PDB entry 9GVJ | electron microscopy, 2.91 A resolution | chains C and D of the 4 polymer chains in the assembly

Chain C (and D):
Molecule: Mucin-5AC
Organism: Homo sapiens
Notes: chain D of this document is another copy of the same molecule, construct and numbering; everything in this record applies to it too
UniProtKB: P98088 (MUC5A_HUMAN); residue numbers follow UniProt; this construct covers 28-1483
Amino-acid sequence (1456 residues; each row starts with the number of its first residue):
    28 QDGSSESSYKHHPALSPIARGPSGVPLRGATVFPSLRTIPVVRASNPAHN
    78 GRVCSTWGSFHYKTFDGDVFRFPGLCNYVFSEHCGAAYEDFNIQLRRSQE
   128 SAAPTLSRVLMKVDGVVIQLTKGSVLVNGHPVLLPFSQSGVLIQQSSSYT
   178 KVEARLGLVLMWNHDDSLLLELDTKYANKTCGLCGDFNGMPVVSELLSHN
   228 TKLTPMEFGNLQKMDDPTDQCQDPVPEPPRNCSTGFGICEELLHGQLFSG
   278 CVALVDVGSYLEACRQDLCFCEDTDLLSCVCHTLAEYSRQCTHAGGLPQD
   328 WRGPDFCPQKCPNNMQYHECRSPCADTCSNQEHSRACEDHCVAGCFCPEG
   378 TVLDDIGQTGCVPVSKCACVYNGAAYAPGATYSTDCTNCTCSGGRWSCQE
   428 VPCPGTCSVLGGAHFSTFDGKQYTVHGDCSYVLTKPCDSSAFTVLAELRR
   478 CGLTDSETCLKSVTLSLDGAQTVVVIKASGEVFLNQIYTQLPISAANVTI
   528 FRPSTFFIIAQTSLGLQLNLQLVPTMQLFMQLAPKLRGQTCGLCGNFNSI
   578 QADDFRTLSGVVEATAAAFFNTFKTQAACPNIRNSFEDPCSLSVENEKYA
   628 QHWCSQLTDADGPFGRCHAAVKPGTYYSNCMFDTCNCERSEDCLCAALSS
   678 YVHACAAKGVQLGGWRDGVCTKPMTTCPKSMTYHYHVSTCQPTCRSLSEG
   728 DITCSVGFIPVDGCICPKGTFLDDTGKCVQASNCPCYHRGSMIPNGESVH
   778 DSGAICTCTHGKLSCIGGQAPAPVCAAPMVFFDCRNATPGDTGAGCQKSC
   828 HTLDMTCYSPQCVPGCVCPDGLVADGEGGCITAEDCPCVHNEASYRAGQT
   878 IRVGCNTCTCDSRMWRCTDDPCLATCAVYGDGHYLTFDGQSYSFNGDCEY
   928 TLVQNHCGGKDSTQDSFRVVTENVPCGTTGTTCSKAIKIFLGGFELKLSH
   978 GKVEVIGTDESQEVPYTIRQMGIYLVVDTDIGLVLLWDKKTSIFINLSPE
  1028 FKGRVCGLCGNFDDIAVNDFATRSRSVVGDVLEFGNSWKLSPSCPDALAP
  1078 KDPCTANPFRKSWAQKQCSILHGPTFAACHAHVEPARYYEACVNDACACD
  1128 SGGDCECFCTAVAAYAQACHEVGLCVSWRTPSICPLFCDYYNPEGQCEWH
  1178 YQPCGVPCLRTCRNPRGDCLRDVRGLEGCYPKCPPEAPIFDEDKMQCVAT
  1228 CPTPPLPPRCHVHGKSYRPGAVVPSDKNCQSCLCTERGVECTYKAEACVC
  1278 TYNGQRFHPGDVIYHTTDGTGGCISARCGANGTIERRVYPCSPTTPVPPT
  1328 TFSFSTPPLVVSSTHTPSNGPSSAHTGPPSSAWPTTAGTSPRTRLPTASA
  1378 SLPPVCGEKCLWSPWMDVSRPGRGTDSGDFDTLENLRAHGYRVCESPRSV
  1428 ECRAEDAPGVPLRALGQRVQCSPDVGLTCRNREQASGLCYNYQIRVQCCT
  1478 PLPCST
Not modelled in the structure: 28-762, 986-988, 1229-1483
Disulfides: C763-C785, C783-C792, C802-C843, C811-C839, C823-C834, C827-C863, C845-C857, C865-C887, C882-C899, C885-C894, C903-C1036, C925-C1071, C934-C1033, C953-C960, C1081-C1124, C1095-C1119, C1106-C1146, C1126-C1134, C1136-C1161, C1152-C1181, C1165-C1206, C1185-C1196, C1189-C1228, C1210-C1224
Bound ions: Ca2+: D915, N1038, D1040, I1042, N1045, D1046
Swiss-Prot annotation at these positions:
  - binding site (Cu(2+)): E198, H320, H367
  - glycosylation: N205 (N-linked (GlcNAc...) asparagine), N258 (N-linked (GlcNAc...) asparagine), N415 (N-linked (GlcNAc...) asparagine), N524 (N-linked (GlcNAc...) asparagine), N1308 (N-linked (GlcNAc...) asparagine), W1389 (C-linked (Man) tryptophan)
Reported in the primary citation:
  - contacts within the chain: R879-R1201, R1198-R1201
  - post-translational modification sites: N205
  - disease-associated variants - S221R: decreased expression (citing earlier work)

Chain C / chain D interface:
Disulfides between the chains: C1174(C)-C1174(D)
Contacting residue pairs (53):
  T955(C) - F1086(D)
  F1086(C) - T955(D)
  F1086(C) - D1127(D)
  F1086(C) - S1128(D)
  R1087(C) - D1127(D)  hydrogen bond (side chain-backbone)
  R1087(C) - S1128(D)
  W1090(C) - S1128(D)
  W1090(C) - G1129(D)
  W1090(C) - G1130(D)
  D1127(C) - F1086(D)
  D1127(C) - R1087(D)  hydrogen bond (backbone-side chain)
  S1128(C) - F1086(D)
  S1128(C) - W1090(D)
  G1129(C) - R1087(D)
  G1129(C) - W1090(D)
  G1129(C) - D1131(D)
  G1130(C) - W1090(D)
  G1130(C) - D1131(D)  hydrogen bond (backbone-side chain)
  D1131(C) - G1129(D)
  D1131(C) - G1130(D)
  D1131(C) - D1131(D)  hydrogen bond (backbone-side chain)
  C1132(C) - C1132(D)  hydrophobic
  R1156(C) - F1164(D)
  R1156(C) - Y1167(D)
  T1157(C) - F1164(D)
  P1158(C) - F1164(D)  hydrophobic
  P1158(C) - Y1167(D)
  P1158(C) - Y1168(D)
  P1162(C) - P1162(D)
  P1162(C) - F1164(D)  hydrophobic
  L1163(C) - L1163(D)
  L1163(C) - F1164(D)
  F1164(C) - R1156(D)
  F1164(C) - T1157(D)
  F1164(C) - P1158(D)  hydrophobic
  F1164(C) - P1162(D)  hydrophobic
  F1164(C) - L1163(D)
  F1164(C) - Y1178(D)  hydrophobic
  D1166(C) - H1177(D)  salt bridge
  D1166(C) - Y1178(D)  hydrogen bond (side chain-backbone)
  Y1167(C) - R1156(D)
  Y1167(C) - T1157(D)
  Y1167(C) - P1158(D)
  Y1168(C) - P1158(D)
  Q1173(C) - H1177(D)
  C1174(C) - C1174(D)  disulfide
  C1174(C) - H1177(D)
  W1176(C) - D1166(D)
  H1177(C) - D1166(D)
  H1177(C) - Q1173(D)
  H1177(C) - C1174(D)  hydrogen bond
  Y1178(C) - F1164(D)  hydrophobic
  Y1178(C) - D1166(D)
Interface residues without a listed pair, chain C (27 interface residues in all): C1165, N1169, E1175
Interface residues without a listed pair, chain D (26 interface residues in all): N1169, E1175, W1176

Overview:
Chain C and chain D form an interface of 27 and 26 residues respectively, with 1 disulfide bond, 6 hydrogen
bonds and 1 salt bridge. Among the polar pairs are D1166(C)-H1177(D), R1087(C)-D1127(D) and G1130(C)-D1131(D).
The paper reports that S221R of chain C reduces expression; a modification site at N205(C).
Both chains are Mucin-5AC (Homo sapiens). Entry 9GVJ (MUC5AC mucin amino acids 28 to 1483) was determined by
electron microscopy, deposited together with 9GVQ.
